PDB entry 4R6P | X-ray diffraction, 1.70 A resolution | chains F and G of the 8 polymer chains in the assembly

# Chain F
Molecule: Agglutinin beta-3 chain
From: Artocarpus integer
UniProt: P18673 (LECB3_ARTIN); numbering as in UniProt (aligned over 2-20)
Chain sequence (19 residues; numbered 2 to 20; the number before each row is that of its first residue):
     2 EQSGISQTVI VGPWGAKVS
Not modelled in the structure: 2-3, 19-20

# Chain G
Molecule: Agglutinin alpha chain
From: Artocarpus integer
UniProt: P18670 (LECA_ARTIN); residue numbers follow UniProt; this construct covers 1-133
Chain sequence (133 residues; each row starts with the number of its first residue):
     1 GKAFDDGAFT GIREINLSYN KETAIGDFQV VYDLNGSPYV GQNHKSFITG FTPVKISLDF
    61 PSEYIMEVSG YTGNVSGYVV VRSLTFKTNK KTYGPYGVTS GTPFNLPIEN GLIVGFKGSI
   121 GYWLDYFSMY LSL
Residues lining bound ligands: beta-D-galactopyranose / 4-methyl-2H-chromen-2-one: G1, S76, Y78, V80, G121, Y122, W123, D125
Curated features (UniProtKB/Swiss-Prot):
  - region: V68 to N89 (IgA-binding)
  - glycosylation (N-linked (GlcNAc...) asparagine): N43, N74
  - natural variant: K45 (K45L; K45T), M66 (M66D; M66V)

# How chain F and chain G interact
Contacting residue pairs (20):
  Q8(F) - N110(G)  hydrogen bond
  Q8(F) - L133(G)
  T9(F) - N110(G)  hydrogen bond (backbone-side chain)
  T9(F) - L133(G)
  V10(F) - N110(G)
  V10(F) - S132(G)
  V10(F) - L133(G)
  I11(F) - I108(G)
  I11(F) - E109(G)  hydrogen bond (backbone-backbone)
  I11(F) - N110(G)  hydrogen bond (backbone-backbone)
  V12(F) - L106(G)  hydrophobic
  V12(F) - P107(G)
  V12(F) - L131(G)  hydrophobic
  G13(F) - P107(G)  hydrogen bond (backbone-backbone)
  G13(F) - I108(G)
  G13(F) - E109(G)
  P14(F) - P107(G)
  P14(F) - E109(G)
  W15(F) - N105(G)  hydrogen bond (side chain-backbone)
  W15(F) - P107(G)

# Overview
8 residues of chain F face 9 of chain G across their interface; the contacts include 6 hydrogen bonds. Among
the polar pairs are Q8(F)-N110(G), T9(F)-N110(G) and W15(F)-N105(G). Chain G binds beta-D-galactopyranose /
4-methyl-2H-chromen-2-one.
Chain F is Agglutinin beta-3 chain and chain G is Agglutinin alpha chain, both from Artocarpus integer; the
structure, Jacalin-carbohydrate interactions. Distortion of the ligand as a determinant of affinity, was
determined by X-ray diffraction together with 4R6N, 4R6O, 4R6Q and 4R6R from the same study.
